2WBW - chains A and B; structure by X-ray diffraction, 1.55 A resolution.

[Chain A]
Name: Fiber protein
Organism: Human adenovirus 37
Notes: fragment: fibre head, residues 22-210
UniProtKB: Q80S15 (Q80S15_9ADEN); residues 177-365 here correspond to UniProt positions 22-210 (UniProt number = residue number - 155)
Amino-acid sequence (194 residues; numbered 172 to 365; the number before each row is that of its first residue):
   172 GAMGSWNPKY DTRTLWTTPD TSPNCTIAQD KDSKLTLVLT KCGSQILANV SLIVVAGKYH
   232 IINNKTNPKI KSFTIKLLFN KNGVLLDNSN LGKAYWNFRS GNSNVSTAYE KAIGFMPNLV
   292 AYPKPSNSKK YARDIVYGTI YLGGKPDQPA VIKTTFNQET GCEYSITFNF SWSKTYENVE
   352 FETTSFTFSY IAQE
Disordered / not traced: 172-183
Metal / ion sites: Ca2+: Asn-298 (shared with Asn-64(B) of chain B)
Residues lining bound ligands: N-acetyl-alpha-neuraminic acid (SIA): Tyr-312, Pro-317, Asp-318, Pro-320, Lys-345
From the paper describing this entry:
  - binding site for N-acetyl-alpha-neuraminic acid: Tyr-308, Pro-317, Val-322, Lys-345
  - mutagenesis - K345E: decreased binding to glycophorin
  - mutagenesis - S299A, E351A: unchanged binding to erythrocytes

[Chain B]
Name: Coxsackievirus and adenovirus receptor
Organism: Homo sapiens
Notes: fragment: d1, residues 15-140
UniProtKB: P78310 (CXAR_HUMAN); residue numbers follow UniProt; this construct covers 15-140
Amino-acid sequence (128 residues; each row starts with the number of its first residue):
    13 MADFARSLSI TTPEEMIEKA KGETAYLPCK FTLSPEDQGP LDIEWLISPA DNQKVDQVII
    73 LYSGDKIYDD YYPDLKGRVH FTSNDLKSGD ASINVTNLQL SDIGTYQCKV KKAPGVANKK
   133 IHLVVLGK
Disordered / not traced: 13-18, 139-140
Disulfide bonds: Cys-41/Cys-120
Metal / ion sites: Ca2+: Asn-64 (shared with Asn-298(A) of chain A)
Swiss-Prot annotation at these positions:
  - glycosylation: Asn-106 (N-linked (GlcNAc...) asparagine)
  - mutagenesis: Val-70 to Ile-72 (Abolishes binding to adenovirus type 5)

[Interface between chain A and chain B]
Pairs across the interface (26; chain A residue first):
  Thr-197(A) / Met-28(B)
  Ile-198(A) / Thr-24(B)
  Ile-198(A) / Glu-27(B)
  Ile-198(A) / Met-28(B)  hydrogen bond (backbone-backbone)
  Ala-199(A) / Glu-26(B)
  Ala-199(A) / Met-28(B)
  Asp-201(A) / Met-28(B)
  Lys-229(A) / Glu-26(B)
  Tyr-230(A) / Thr-24(B)
  Tyr-230(A) / Pro-25(B)
  Tyr-230(A) / Glu-26(B)  hydrogen bond (side chain-backbone)
  Lys-240(A) / Ser-19(B)  hydrogen bond
  Lys-240(A) / Leu-20(B)  hydrogen bond (side chain-backbone)
  Lys-240(A) / Ser-21(B)
  Lys-240(A) / Val-128(B)  hydrogen bond (side chain-backbone)
  Ser-243(A) / Thr-23(B)
  Ser-243(A) / Thr-24(B)  hydrogen bond (backbone-backbone)
  Ser-243(A) / Pro-25(B)
  Phe-244(A) / Thr-24(B)
  Thr-245(A) / Thr-23(B)
  Thr-245(A) / Thr-24(B)  hydrogen bond (backbone-side chain)
  Lys-247(A) / Pro-40(B)
  Asp-258(A) / Glu-30(B)
  Asn-259(A) / Glu-30(B)
  Asn-259(A) / Lys-31(B)
  Asn-340(A) / Thr-23(B)
Other interface residues (no listed pair), chain A (19 interface residues in all): Gln-200, Ile-241, Lys-242, Asn-261, Thr-331
Other interface residues (no listed pair), chain B (17 interface residues in all): Ile-22, Tyr-38, Ala-129, His-134

[Overview]
19 residues of chain A and 17 residues of chain B are in contact, with 7 hydrogen bonds. Polar contacts
include Tyr-230(A)/Glu-26(B), Lys-240(A)/Ser-19(B) and Lys-240(A)/Leu-20(B). From the paper: a binding site
for N-acetyl-alpha-neuraminic acid at Tyr-308(A), Pro-317(A) and Val-322(A) among others; K345E of chain A
reduces binding to glycophorin; 3 substitutions were tested in all.
Chain A is Fiber protein (Human adenovirus 37) and chain B is Coxsackievirus and adenovirus receptor (Homo
sapiens); the structure, Ad37 fibre head in complex with CAR D1 and sialic acid, was determined by X-ray
diffraction together with 2W9L from the same study.
